1GU4 - chains A and C of the 4 polymer chains in the assembly; structure by X-ray diffraction, 1.80 A resolution.

# Chain A
Molecule: Caat/enhancer binding protein beta
From: Homo sapiens
Notes: fragment: bzip domain, residues 259-336
UniProt: P17676 (P17676); residue numbers follow UniProt; this construct covers 259-336
Amino-acid sequence (78 residues; each row starts with the number of its first residue):
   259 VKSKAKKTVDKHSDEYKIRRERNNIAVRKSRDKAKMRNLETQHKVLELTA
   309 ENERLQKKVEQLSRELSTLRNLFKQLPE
Not modelled in the structure: 259-267, 334-336
UniProt features mapped onto this chain:
  - region: Lys-275 to Arg-295 (Basic motif), Leu-297 to Leu-304 (Leucine-zipper)
  - modified residue: Thr-266 (Phosphothreonine), Ser-288 (Phosphoserine), Ser-325 (Phosphoserine)
  - cross-link (Glycyl lysine isopeptide (Lys-Gly)): Lys-260 (interchain with G-Cter in SUMO2), Lys-262 (interchain with G-Cter in SUMO2), Lys-332 (interchain with G-Cter in SUMO2)
  - mutagenesis: Ser-288 (S288A: Loss of nuclear translocation)

# Chain C
Molecule: 16-nt DNA strand
Sequence (16 nucleotides; row label = number of the first residue in the row):
     1 TAGGATTGCGCAATAT

# Interface between chain A and chain C
Pairs across the interface (13; chain A residue first):
  Lys-269(A) / DA12(C)  salt bridge to the phosphate
  Tyr-274(A) / DA12(C)  hydrogen bond to the phosphate
  Arg-278(A) / DC11(C)  salt bridge to the phosphate
  Arg-278(A) / DA12(C)  hydrogen bond to the base
  Asn-281(A) / DA12(C)  hydrogen bond to the base
  Asn-282(A) / DG10(C)  sugar contact
  Asn-282(A) / DC11(C)  hydrogen bond to the phosphate
  Val-285(A) / DA12(C)  base contact
  Arg-286(A) / DC9(C)  phosphate contact
  Arg-289(A) / DC9(C)  base contact
  Arg-289(A) / DG10(C)  hydrogen bond to the base
  Arg-289(A) / DC11(C)  base contact
  Lys-293(A) / DG8(C)  salt bridge to the phosphate
Other interface residues (no listed pair), chain C (6 interface residues in all): DA13

# Overview
9 residues of chain A and 6 residues of chain C are in contact; the contacts include 5 hydrogen bonds and 3
salt bridges. Among the polar pairs are Arg-278(A)/DA12(C), Asn-281(A)/DA12(C) and Arg-289(A)/DG10(C). UniProt
lists one mutagenesis site on chain A.
Here chain A is Caat/enhancer binding protein beta (Homo sapiens) and chain C is a 16-nt DNA strand. Entry
1GU4 (Crystal structure of C/EBPBETA BZIP homodimer bound to a high affinity DNA fragment) was determined by
X-ray diffraction.
